PDB entry 7WTB | electron microscopy, 3.70 A resolution | chains A and B of the 4 polymer chains in the assembly

Chain A (and B):
Molecule: Pyruvate carboxylase, mitochondrial
From: Homo sapiens
Notes: EC 6.4.1.1; chain B of this document is another copy of the same molecule, construct and numbering; everything in this record applies to it too
UniProtKB: P11498 (PYC_HUMAN); numbering as in UniProt (aligned over 1-1178)
Sequence (1178 residues; numbered 1 to 1178; the number before each row is that of its first residue):
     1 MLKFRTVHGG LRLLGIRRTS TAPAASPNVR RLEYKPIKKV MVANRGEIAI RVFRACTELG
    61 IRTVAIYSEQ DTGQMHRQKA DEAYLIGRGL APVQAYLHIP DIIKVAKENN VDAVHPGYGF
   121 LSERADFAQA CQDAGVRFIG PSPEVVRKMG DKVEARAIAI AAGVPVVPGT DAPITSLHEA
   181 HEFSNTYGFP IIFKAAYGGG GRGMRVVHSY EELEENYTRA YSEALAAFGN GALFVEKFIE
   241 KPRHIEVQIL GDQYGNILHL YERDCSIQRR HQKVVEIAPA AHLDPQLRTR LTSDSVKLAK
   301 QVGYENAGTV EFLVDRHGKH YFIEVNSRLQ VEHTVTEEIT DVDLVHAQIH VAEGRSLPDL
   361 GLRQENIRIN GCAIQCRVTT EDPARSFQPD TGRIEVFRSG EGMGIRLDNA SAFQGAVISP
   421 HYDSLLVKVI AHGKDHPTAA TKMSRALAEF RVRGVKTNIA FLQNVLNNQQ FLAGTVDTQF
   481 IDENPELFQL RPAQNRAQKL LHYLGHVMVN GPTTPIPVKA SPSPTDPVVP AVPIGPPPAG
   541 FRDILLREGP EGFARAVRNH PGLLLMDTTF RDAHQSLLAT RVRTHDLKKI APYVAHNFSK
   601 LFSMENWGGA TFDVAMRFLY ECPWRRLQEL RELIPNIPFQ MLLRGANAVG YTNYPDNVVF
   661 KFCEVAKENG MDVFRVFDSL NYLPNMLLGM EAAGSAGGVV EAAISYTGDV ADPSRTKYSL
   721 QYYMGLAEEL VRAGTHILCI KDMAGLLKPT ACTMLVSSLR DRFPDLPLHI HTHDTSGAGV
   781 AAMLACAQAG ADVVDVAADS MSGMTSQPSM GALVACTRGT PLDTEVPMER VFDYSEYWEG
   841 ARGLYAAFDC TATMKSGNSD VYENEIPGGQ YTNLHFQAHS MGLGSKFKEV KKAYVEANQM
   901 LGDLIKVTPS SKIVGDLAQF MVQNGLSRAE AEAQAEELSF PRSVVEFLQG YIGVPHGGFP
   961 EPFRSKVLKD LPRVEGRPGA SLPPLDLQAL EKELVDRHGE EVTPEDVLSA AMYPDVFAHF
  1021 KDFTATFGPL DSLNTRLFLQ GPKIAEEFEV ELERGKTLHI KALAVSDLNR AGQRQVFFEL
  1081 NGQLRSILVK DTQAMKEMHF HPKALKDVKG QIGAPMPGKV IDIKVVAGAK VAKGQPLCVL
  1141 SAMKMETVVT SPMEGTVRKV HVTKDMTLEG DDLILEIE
Not modelled in the structure: 1-32 (chain B: 1-31)
Cystine bridges: Cys752-Cys786
Covalent attachments: 5-(hexahydro-2-oxo-1H-thieno[3,4-d]imidazol-6-yl)pentanal (BTI) linked to Lys1144
Residues lining bound ligands:
  - acetyl coenzyme A (ACO), molecule 1: Phe53, Arg54, Thr57, Arg77, Gln78, Lys79, Ala80, Asp81, Glu82, Ala83
  - acetyl coenzyme A (ACO), molecule 2: Val396, Arg398, Arg445, Ala448, Glu449, Arg451, Arg453, Gln494, Asn495, Arg496, Ala497, Gly1055, Lys1056, Thr1057, Leu1058, Leu1080, Arg1085
  - AMP-PNP (ANP; phosphoaminophosphonic acid-adenylate ester): Ile192, Gly199, Gly200, Gly201, Met204, Glu236, Lys237, Phe238, Ile239, Pro242, His271, Lys273, Glu311, Glu324, Asn326, Arg328
  - BTI (5-(hexahydro-2-oxo-1H-thieno[3,4-d]imidazol-6-yl)pentanal): Gln575, Ala610, Asp613, Arg617, Phe618, Tyr651, Gly869, Gln870, Asn873, Thr908, Ser911, Lys912
UniProt features mapped onto this chain:
  - active site: Arg328
  - binding site (ATP): Lys152, Glu236, His271
  - binding site (substrate): Arg571 to Gln575, Arg644, Thr908
  - binding site (Mn(2+)): Asp572, Lys741, His771, His773
  - modified residue: Lys35 (N6-acetyllysine), Lys39 (N6-acetyllysine), Lys79 (N6-acetyllysine), Lys148 (N6-acetyllysine), Lys152 (N6-acetyllysine), Lys241 (N6-acetyllysine), Lys297 (N6-acetyllysine), Lys319 (N6-acetyllysine), Lys434 (N6-acetyllysine), Lys442 (N6-succinyllysine), Lys589 (N6-acetyllysine), Lys661 (N6-acetyllysine), Lys717 (N6-acetyllysine), Lys741 (N6-carboxylysine), Lys748 (N6-acetyllysine), Lys892 (N6-acetyllysine), Lys969 (N6-acetyllysine), Lys992 (N6-acetyllysine), Thr1003 (Phosphothreonine), Lys1061 (N6-acetyllysine) and 3 more in UniProt

How chain A and chain B interact:
Contacting residue pairs (64):
  Arg54(A) - Glu401(B)  hydrogen bond (side chain-backbone)
  Arg54(A) - Gly402(B)
  Arg54(A) - Arg445(B)
  Arg54(A) - Glu449(B)  salt bridge
  Thr57(A) - Arg445(B)
  Glu58(A) - Thr441(B)
  Thr72(A) - His1059(B)
  Gly73(A) - Asn1081(B)
  Arg77(A) - Thr1057(B)  hydrogen bond (side chain-backbone)
  Arg77(A) - His1059(B)
  Arg77(A) - Asn1081(B)  hydrogen bond
  Gln78(A) - Asn1081(B)
  Lys79(A) - Arg398(B)
  Lys79(A) - Glu449(B)  salt bridge
  Asp81(A) - Lys1056(B)  hydrogen bond (backbone-side chain)
  Glu82(A) - Arg1054(B)
  Glu82(A) - Gly1055(B)  hydrogen bond (side chain-backbone)
  Glu82(A) - Lys1056(B)  hydrogen bond (side chain-backbone)
  Ala83(A) - Gly1055(B)
  Tyr84(A) - Arg1054(B)  hydrogen bond
  Glu108(A) - Arg1054(B)  salt bridge
  Asn109(A) - Arg1054(B)  hydrogen bond
  Glu337(A) - Met403(B)
  Glu338(A) - Met403(B)
  Asp341(A) - His432(B)  salt bridge
  Arg368(A) - Arg368(B)
  Arg368(A) - Asn370(B)  hydrogen bond
  Asn370(A) - Asp341(B)
  Asn370(A) - Asn370(B)
  Glu401(A) - Arg54(B)  salt bridge
  Glu401(A) - Leu407(B)
  Glu401(A) - Asn409(B)
  Gly402(A) - Arg406(B)
  Met403(A) - Arg51(B)  hydrogen bond
  Met403(A) - Glu337(B)
  Met403(A) - Arg406(B)  hydrogen bond
  Ile405(A) - Glu401(B)
  Arg406(A) - Glu401(B)
  Arg406(A) - Gly402(B)  hydrogen bond (side chain-backbone)
  Arg406(A) - Met403(B)  hydrogen bond
  Leu407(A) - Glu401(B)  hydrogen bond (backbone-side chain)
  Asn409(A) - Ser399(B)
  Phe413(A) - Gly1082(B)
  Phe413(A) - Gln1083(B)
  Gln414(A) - Gly1082(B)
  Gly415(A) - Gly1082(B)
  Lys434(A) - Asp341(B)  hydrogen bond (side chain-backbone)
  Lys434(A) - Val342(B)
  Thr441(A) - Glu58(B)
  Lys442(A) - Glu58(B)
  Arg445(A) - Arg54(B)
  Arg445(A) - Thr57(B)
  Glu449(A) - Lys79(B)  salt bridge
  Gly1055(A) - Asp81(B)
  Gly1055(A) - Glu82(B)
  Gly1055(A) - Ala83(B)
  Thr1057(A) - Tyr67(B)  hydrogen bond
  Thr1057(A) - Arg77(B)  hydrogen bond
  His1059(A) - Thr72(B)
  Leu1063(A) - Gln1075(B)
  Phe1077(A) - Leu1063(B)  hydrophobic
  Asn1081(A) - Thr72(B)  hydrogen bond (side chain-backbone)
  Asn1081(A) - Arg77(B)
  Gly1082(A) - Phe413(B)
Other interface residues (no listed pair), chain A (52 interface residues in all): Arg51, Met75, Ala80, Arg398, Thr438, Lys1056, Ala1064, Val1065, Ser1066, Asp1067, Leu1084
Other interface residues (no listed pair), chain B (49 interface residues in all): Gly73, Gln78, Tyr84, Ile369, Lys434, Ile1044, Leu1058, Ala1064, Ser1066, Phe1077

Overview:
52 residues of chain A face 49 of chain B across their interface; the contacts include 18 hydrogen bonds and 6
salt bridges. Polar contacts include Arg54(A)-Glu449(B), Lys79(A)-Glu449(B) and Glu108(A)-Arg1054(B). Chain A
binds AMP-PNP, acetyl coenzyme A and compound BTI.
Both chains are Pyruvate carboxylase, mitochondrial (Homo sapiens). Entry 7WTB (Cryo-EM structure of human
pyruvate carboxylase with acetyl-CoA) was determined by electron microscopy together with 7WTA, 7WTC, 7WTD and
7WTE from the same study.
